PDB entry 3ZZF | X-ray diffraction, 2.20 A resolution | chains C and D of the 4 polymer chains in the assembly

Chain C (and D):
Protein: Acetylglutamate kinase
Source organism: Saccharomyces cerevisiae
Notes: EC 2.7.2.8; fragment: amino acid kinase domain, residues 58-356; chain D of this document is another copy of the same molecule, construct and numbering; everything in this record applies to it too
UniProtKB: Q01217 (ARG56_YEAST); residues 58-356 here = UniProt positions 58-356
Amino-acid sequence (307 residues; row label = number of the first residue in the row):
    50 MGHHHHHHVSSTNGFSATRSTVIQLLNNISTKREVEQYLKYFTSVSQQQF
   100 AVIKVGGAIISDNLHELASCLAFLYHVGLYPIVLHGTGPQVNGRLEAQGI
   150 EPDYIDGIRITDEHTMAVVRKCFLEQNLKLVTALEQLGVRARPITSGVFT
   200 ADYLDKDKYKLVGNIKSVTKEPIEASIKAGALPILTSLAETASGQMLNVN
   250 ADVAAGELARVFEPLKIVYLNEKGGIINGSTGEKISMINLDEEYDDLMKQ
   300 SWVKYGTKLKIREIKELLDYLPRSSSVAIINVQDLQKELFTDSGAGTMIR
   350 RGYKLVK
Unresolved in the structure: 50-61, 353-356 (chain D: 50-62, 353-356)
Differences from the reference sequence: expression tag (50-57)
Bound ions: Hg2+ near C171 (its only coordinating residue here)
Ligand contacts: N-acetyl-L-glutamate (NLG): G135, T136, G137, Y153, G156, I157, R158, V168, F172, V211, S236, N247, V248, N249, A250
From the paper describing this entry:
  - catalytic residues: K103, D251 (by similarity / conservation)
  - self-association interface (contacts with another copy of this molecule); pairs are residue here / residue on that copy: K81-N76 (hydrogen bond), K81-I78 (hydrogen bond), V84, F91

Interface between chain C and chain D:
Contacting residue pairs (42):
  E162(C) - S242(D)
  M165(C) - S242(D)
  A166(C) - A241(D)
  R169(C) - S195(D)  hydrogen bond
  R169(C) - G196(D)
  L173(C) - G196(D)
  L177(C) - A224(D)  hydrophobic
  V180(C) - R191(D)
  E184(C) - R191(D)  salt bridge
  E184(C) - A228(D)
  R189(C) - E184(D)  salt bridge
  R189(C) - R189(D)
  R189(C) - A190(D)
  A190(C) - R191(D)
  R191(C) - V180(D)
  R191(C) - E184(D)  salt bridge
  R191(C) - A190(D)
  R191(C) - P192(D)
  P192(C) - R191(D)
  T194(C) - S195(D)  hydrogen bond
  S195(C) - T194(D)  hydrogen bond
  S195(C) - S195(D)
  G196(C) - L173(D)
  L210(C) - S242(D)
  A224(C) - L177(D)  hydrophobic
  A228(C) - E184(D)
  E239(C) - R169(D)  salt bridge
  E239(C) - M245(D)
  T240(C) - R169(D)  hydrogen bond (backbone-side chain)
  A241(C) - A166(D)
  A241(C) - R169(D)
  S242(C) - E162(D)
  S242(C) - M165(D)
  S242(C) - Q244(D)  hydrogen bond (backbone-side chain)
  G243(C) - G243(D)
  G243(C) - Q244(D)  hydrogen bond (backbone-side chain)
  G243(C) - M245(D)  hydrogen bond (backbone-backbone)
  Q244(C) - S242(D)  hydrogen bond (side chain-backbone)
  Q244(C) - G243(D)  hydrogen bond (side chain-backbone)
  Q244(C) - Q244(D)
  M245(C) - E239(D)
  M245(C) - G243(D)  hydrogen bond (backbone-backbone)
Also at the interface, not in a pair above, chain C (29 interface residues in all): T181, T199, E220, P221
Also at the interface, not in a pair above, chain D (26 interface residues in all): L210, E220, P221

Summary:
The interface between chain C and chain D involves 29 residues on one side and 26 on the other; the contacts
include 10 hydrogen bonds and 4 salt bridges. Polar contacts include E184(C)-R191(D), R189(C)-E184(D) and
E239(C)-R169(D). Bound to chain C: N-acetyl-L-glutamate. The paper reports catalytic residues K103(C) and
D251(C); a self-association interface involving K81(C), V84(C) and F91(C).
Chain C and chain D are both Acetylglutamate kinase (Saccharomyces cerevisiae); the structure, Crystal
structure of the amino acid kinase domain from Saccharomyces cerevisiae acetylglutamate kinase complexed with
its ..., was determined by X-ray diffraction (same publication as 3ZZG, 3ZZH, 3ZZI and 4AB7).
